8AC3 - chains I and J of the 20 polymer chains in the assembly; structure by electron microscopy, 2.80 A resolution.

== Chain I ==
Molecule: Complex III subunit 9
Source organism: Yarrowia lipolytica
UniProt: Q6CG23 (Q6CG23_YARLI); residues 1-69 here = UniProt positions 1-69
Amino-acid sequence (69 residues; each row starts with the number of its first residue):
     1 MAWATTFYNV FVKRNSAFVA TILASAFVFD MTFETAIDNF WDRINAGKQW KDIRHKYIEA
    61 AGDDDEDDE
Disordered / not traced: 1-3, 58-69
Residues lining bound ligands: 1,2-diacyl-sn-glycero-3-phosphocholine (PC1): Tyr8, Val12, Lys13, Arg14, Asn15, Phe18, Val19, Ile22, Leu23

== Chain J ==
Molecule: YALI0C12210p
Source organism: Yarrowia lipolytica
UniProt: Q6CC60 (Q6CC60_YARLI); residues 1-82 here = UniProt positions 1-82
Amino-acid sequence (82 residues; row label = number of the first residue in the row):
     1 MICGEGDYVK KPSYKIVPHF LGFNIPTVSK WIPIFGIWGA AAGIGALFLI EGVPRTRQDI
    61 LSKIPIIGEH WIREIPASDN PF
Disordered / not traced: 1-7
Residues lining bound ligands: 1,2-dimyristoyl-sn-glycero-3-phosphate (XP4): Phe23, Thr27, Val28, Trp31, Phe35, Trp38

== Interface between chain I and chain J ==
Residue-residue contacts (23; chain I residue first):
  Arg14(I) - Ile34(J)
  Asn15(I) - Trp38(J)
  Ser16(I) - Ile34(J)
  Ser16(I) - Ile37(J)
  Ser16(I) - Trp38(J)
  Ala17(I) - Ile37(J)
  Val19(I) - Trp38(J)  hydrophobic
  Ala20(I) - Ala41(J)  hydrophobic
  Leu23(I) - Ala41(J)
  Leu23(I) - Ile44(J)
  Ala24(I) - Ile44(J)
  Ala26(I) - Phe48(J)
  Phe27(I) - Phe48(J)  hydrophobic
  Asp30(I) - Phe48(J)
  Met31(I) - Glu51(J)
  Met31(I) - His70(J)  hydrogen bond
  Met31(I) - Trp71(J)  hydrophobic
  Glu34(I) - His70(J)
  Glu34(I) - Arg73(J)  salt bridge
  Thr35(I) - His70(J)
  Trp50(I) - Asp79(J)  hydrogen bond
  Arg54(I) - Ser78(J)
  Arg54(I) - Asp79(J)  salt bridge
Other interface residues (no listed pair), chain J (16 interface residues in all): Gly45, Leu47, Leu61, Pro76

== Summary ==
The chain I/chain J interface involves 16 residues from each chain; the contacts include 2 hydrogen bonds and
2 salt bridges. Polar contacts include Glu34(I)-Arg73(J), Arg54(I)-Asp79(J) and Met31(I)-His70(J). Ligands of
chain I: 1,2-diacyl-sn-glycero-3-phosphocholine. Bound to chain J: 1,2-dimyristoyl-sn-glycero-3-phosphate.
Here chain I is Complex III subunit 9 and chain J is YALI0C12210p, both from Yarrowia lipolytica. Entry 8AC3
(Complex III2 from Yarrowia lipolytica, apo, int-position) was determined by electron microscopy (same
publication as 8AB6, 8AB7, 8AB8, 8AB9, 8ABA, 8ABB and 11 further entries).
